PDB entry 5YHA | X-ray diffraction, 1.58 A resolution | chain A

# Chain A
Molecule: Polyhedrin
From: Bombyx mori cytoplasmic polyhedrosis virus
UniProt: P11041 (PYHD_CPVBM); numbering as in UniProt (aligned over 2-248)
Sequence (248 residues; numbered 1 to 248; the number before each row is that of its first residue):
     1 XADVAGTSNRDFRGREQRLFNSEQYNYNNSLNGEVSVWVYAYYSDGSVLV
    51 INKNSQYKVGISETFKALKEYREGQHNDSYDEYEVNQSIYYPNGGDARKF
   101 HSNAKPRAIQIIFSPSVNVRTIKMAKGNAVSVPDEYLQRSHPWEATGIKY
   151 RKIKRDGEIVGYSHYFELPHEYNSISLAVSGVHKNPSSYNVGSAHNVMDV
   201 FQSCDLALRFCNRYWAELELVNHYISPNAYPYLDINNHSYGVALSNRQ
Modified residues: ACE (acetyl group) at position 1
Sequence notes: acetylation (1)
Metal / ion sites: palladium ion site 1: Lys66, Cys211; palladium ion site 2 near His76 (its only coordinating residue here); palladium ion site 3 near His170 (its only coordinating residue here); palladium ion site 4 near Cys204 (its only coordinating residue here); Palladium(II) allyl complex Pd site 1 near Cys211 (its only coordinating residue here); Palladium(II) allyl complex Pd site 2 near His238 (its only coordinating residue here); palladium ion site 5 near His238 (its only coordinating residue here)
Residues lining bound ligands:
  - Palladium(II) allyl complex (PLL), molecule 1: Leu49, Ile51, Glu63, Ala67, Cys211
  - Palladium(II) allyl complex (PLL), molecule 2: Ile51, Thr64, Lys66, Arg209, Phe210, Cys211
  - Palladium(II) allyl complex (PLL), molecule 3: Arg155, His238, Ser239, Tyr240

# In short
Ligands of chain A: 3 copies of Palladium(II) allyl complex. Lys66 and Cys211 coordinate palladium ion site 1.
Chain A is Polyhedrin (Bombyx mori cytoplasmic polyhedrosis virus); the structure, Crystal structure of
Pd(allyl)/Wild Type Polyhedra, was determined by X-ray diffraction (same publication as 5YHB).
